4AZU - chains A and C of the 4 polymer chains in the assembly; structure by X-ray diffraction, 1.90 A resolution.

# Chain A (and C)
Protein: Azurin
From: Pseudomonas aeruginosa
Notes: chain C of this document is another copy of the same molecule, construct and numbering; everything in this record applies to it too
Reference sequence: P00282 (AZUR_PSEAE); residues 1-128 here correspond to UniProt positions 21-148 (UniProt number = residue number + 20)
Chain sequence (128 residues; row label = number of the first residue in the row):
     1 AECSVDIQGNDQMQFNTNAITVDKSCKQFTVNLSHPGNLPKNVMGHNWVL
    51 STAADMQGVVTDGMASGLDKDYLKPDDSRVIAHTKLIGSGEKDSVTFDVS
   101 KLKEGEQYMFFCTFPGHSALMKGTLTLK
Disulfides: C3-C26
Metal / ion sites: Cu ion: H46, C112, H117
Curated features (UniProtKB/Swiss-Prot):
  - binding site (Cu cation): H46, C112, H117, M121

# Interface between chain A and chain C
Contacting residue pairs (17):
  M13(A) - M13(C)  hydrophobic
  M13(A) - G116(C)
  L39(A) - P115(C)  hydrophobic
  N42(A) - N42(C)  hydrogen bond (side chain-backbone)
  N42(A) - V43(C)
  V43(A) - Y72(C)
  V43(A) - F114(C)  hydrophobic
  V43(A) - P115(C)  hydrophobic
  M44(A) - P115(C)
  M64(A) - D11(C)
  M64(A) - Q12(C)
  Y72(A) - V43(C)
  F114(A) - V43(C)  hydrophobic
  P115(A) - L39(C)  hydrophobic
  P115(A) - V43(C)  hydrophobic
  P115(A) - M44(C)
  G116(A) - M13(C)
Other interface residues (no listed pair), chain A (12 interface residues in all): D11, L68
Other interface residues (no listed pair), chain C (12 interface residues in all): M64

# Overview
The chain A/chain C interface involves 12 residues from each chain, with 1 hydrogen bond. Its one
hydrogen-bonded contact is N42(A)-N42(C). H46(A), C112(A) and H117(A) coordinate a Cu ion ion. From UniProt: 4
Cu cation-binding residues on chain A.
Both chains are Azurin (Pseudomonas aeruginosa). Entry 4AZU (Crystal structure analysis of oxidized
pseudomonas aeruginosa azurin at ph 5.5 and ph 9.0. A ph-induced ...) was determined by X-ray diffraction
(same publication as 5AZU).
